Entry 7VOI (X-ray diffraction, 4.38 A resolution (low resolution: residue-level contacts below are approximate; hydrogen-bond / salt-bridge calls are withheld)); this record covers chains B and C of the 3 polymer chains in the assembly.

[Chain B]
Protein: CCR4-NOT transcription complex subunit 7
Source organism: Homo sapiens
Notes: EC 3.1.13.4
UniProtKB: Q9UIV1 (CNOT7_HUMAN); numbering as in UniProt (aligned over 1-285)
Sequence (285 residues; each row starts with the number of its first residue):
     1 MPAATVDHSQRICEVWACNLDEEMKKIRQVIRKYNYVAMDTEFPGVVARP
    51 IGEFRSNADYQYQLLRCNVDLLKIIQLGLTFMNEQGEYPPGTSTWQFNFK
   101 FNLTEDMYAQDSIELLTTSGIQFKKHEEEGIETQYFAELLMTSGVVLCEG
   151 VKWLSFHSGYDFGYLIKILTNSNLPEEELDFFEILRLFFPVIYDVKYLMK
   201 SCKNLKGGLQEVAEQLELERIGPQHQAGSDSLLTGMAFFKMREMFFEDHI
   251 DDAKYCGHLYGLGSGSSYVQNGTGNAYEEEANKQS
Disordered / not traced: 1-9, 267-273, 281-285
UniProt features mapped onto this chain:
  - binding site (a divalent metal cation): D40, E42, D161, D230, E278
  - mutagenesis: D40 (D40N: Abolishes RNA deadenylase activity), E42 (E42Q: Abolishes RNA deadenylase activity), E138 (E138K: Abolishes interaction with CNOT1; when associated with Y-142 and K-149), M141 (M141R: Abolishes interaction with CNOT1), T142 (T142Y: Abolishes interaction with CNOT1; when associated with K-138 and K-149), E149 (E149K: Abolishes interaction with CNOT1; when associated with K-138 and Y-142), D161 (D161N: Abolishes RNA deadenylase activity. Drastically reduces the rate of deadenylation and decay of CBEP3-tethered mRNA), K203 (K203A: Abolishes interaction with TOB1), H225 (H225A: Abolishes RNA deadenylase activity), D230 (D230N: Abolishes RNA deadenylase activity)

[Chain C]
Protein: CCR4-NOT transcription complex subunit 6-like
Source organism: Homo sapiens
Notes: EC 3.1.13.4
UniProtKB: Q96LI5 (CNO6L_HUMAN); residue numbers follow UniProt; this construct covers 1-555
Sequence (555 residues; each row starts with the number of its first residue):
     1 MRLIGMPKEKYDPPDPRRIYTIMSAEEVANGKKSHWAELEISGRVRSLST
    51 SLWSLTHLTALHLNDNYLSRIPPDIAKLHNLVYLDLSSNKLRSLPAELGN
   101 MVSLRELLLNNNLLRVLPYELGRLFQLQTLGLKGNPLSQDILNLYQDPDG
   151 TRKLLNFMLDNLAVHPEQLPPRPWITLKERDQILPSASFTVMCYNVLCDK
   201 YATRQLYGYCPSWALNWEYRKKGIMEEIVNCDADIISLQEVETEQYFTLF
   251 LPALKERGYDGFFSPKSRAKIMSEQERKHVDGCAIFFKTEKFTLVQKHTV
   301 EFNQVAMANSDGSEAMLNRVMTKDNIGVAVVLEVHKELFGAGMKPIHAAD
   351 KQLLIVANAHMHWDPEYSDVKLIQTMMFVSEVKNILEKASSRPGSPTADP
   401 NSIPLVLCADLNSLPDSGVVEYLSNGGVADNHKDFKELRYNECLMNFSCN
   451 GKNGSSEGRITHGFQLKSAYENNLMPYTNYTFDFKGVIDYIFYSKTHMNV
   501 LGVLGPLDPQWLVENNITGCPHPHIPSDHFSLLTQLELHPPLLPLVNGVH
   551 LPNRR
Disordered / not traced: 1-36, 165-199, 231-505, 527-555
UniProt features mapped onto this chain:
  - active site: D410 (Proton donor/acceptor)
  - binding site (Mg(2+)): E240, D410
  - binding site (substrate): E240, E276, H360, P365, N412, N479, F484
  - mutagenesis: E240 (E240A: Loss of deadenylase activity), P365 (P365A: Decreased deadenylase activity), D410 (D410A: Loss of deadenylase activity), F484 (F484A: Loss of deadenylase activity), D489 (D489A: Loss of deadenylase activity), H529 (H529A: Loss of deadenylase activity)

[How chain B and chain C interact]
Pairs across the interface - 26 pairs, chain B then chain C:
  V47(B) - I41(C)
  V47(B) - S42(C)
  A48(B) - L39(C)
  A48(B) - E40(C)
  A48(B) - I41(C)
  R49(B) - L39(C)
  R49(B) - E40(C)
  I51(B) - A37(C)
  I51(B) - E38(C)
  I51(B) - L39(C)
  I51(B) - L58(C)
  D70(B) - S51(C)
  T104(B) - S47(C)
  E105(B) - S47(C)
  D106(B) - S47(C)
  M107(B) - V45(C)
  M107(B) - S47(C)
  M107(B) - L48(C)
  M107(B) - S49(C)
  Y108(B) - G43(C)
  Y108(B) - R44(C)
  Y108(B) - R46(C)
  A109(B) - G43(C)
  Q110(B) - G43(C)
  Q110(B) - R44(C)
  Q110(B) - R46(C)
Interface residues without a listed pair, chain B (17 interface residues in all): P50, C67, L71, L103, N173
Interface residues without a listed pair, chain C (18 interface residues in all): L52, S54, Y67

[Overview]
Chain B and chain C form an interface of 17 and 18 residues respectively. Curated annotation (UniProt) lists 5
divalent metal cation-binding residues and 10 mutagenesis sites on chain B; active-site residue D410(C) and
Mg2+-binding residues E240(C) and D410(C) on chain C.
Here chain B is CCR4-NOT transcription complex subunit 7 and chain C is CCR4-NOT transcription complex subunit
6-like, both from Homo sapiens. Entry 7VOI (Structure of the human CNOT1(MIF4G)-CNOT6L-CNOT7 complex) was
determined by X-ray diffraction.
